Entry 9CI9 (X-ray diffraction, 2.09 A resolution); this record covers chains A and T of the 3 polymer chains in the assembly.

[Chain A]
Name: DNA polymerase eta
Source organism: Homo sapiens
Notes: EC 2.7.7.7
UniProt: Q9Y253 (POLH_HUMAN); numbering as in UniProt (aligned over 1-432)
Sequence (435 residues; each row starts with the number of its first residue; numbers below 1 keep their minus sign (Gly-2 is residue -2)):
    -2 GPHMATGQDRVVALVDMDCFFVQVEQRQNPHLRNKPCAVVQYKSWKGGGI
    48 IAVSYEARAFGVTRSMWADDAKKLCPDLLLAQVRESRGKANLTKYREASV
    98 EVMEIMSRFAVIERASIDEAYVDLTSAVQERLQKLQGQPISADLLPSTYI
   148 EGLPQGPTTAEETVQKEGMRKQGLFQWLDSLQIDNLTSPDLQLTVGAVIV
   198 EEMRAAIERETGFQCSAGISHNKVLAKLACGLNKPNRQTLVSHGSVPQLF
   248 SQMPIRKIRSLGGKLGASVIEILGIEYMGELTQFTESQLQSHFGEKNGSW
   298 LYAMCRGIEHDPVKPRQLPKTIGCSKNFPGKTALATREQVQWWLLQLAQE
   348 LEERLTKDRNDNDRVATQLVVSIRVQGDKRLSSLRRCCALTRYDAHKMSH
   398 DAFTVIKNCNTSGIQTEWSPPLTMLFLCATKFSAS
Unresolved in the structure: -2 to 1, 154-160
Construct notes: expression tag (-2 to 0)
Ion coordination: Mg2+ site 1: Asp13, Asp115, Glu116 (together with 0KX) (shared with 1 residue of chain P); Mg2+ site 2: Asp13, Met14, Asp115 (together with 0KX)
Ligand contacts: 0KX (2'-deoxy-5'-O-[(R)-hydroxy{[(R)-hydroxy(phosphonooxy)phosphoryl]amino}phosphoryl]cytidine): Asp13, Met14, Asp15, Cys16, Phe17, Phe18, Ile48, Ala49, Tyr52, Arg55, Arg61, Ile114, Asp115, Glu116, Lys231
UniProt features mapped onto this chain:
  - binding site (Mg(2+)): Asp13, Met14, Asp115, Glu116
  - binding site (Mn(2+)): Asp13, Met14, Asp115, Glu116
  - binding site (a 2'-deoxyribonucleoside 5'-triphosphate): Arg61
From the paper describing this entry:
  - binding site for the 12-nt DNA strand (chain T): Arg61

[Chain T]
Molecule: 12-nt DNA strand
Sequence (12 nucleotides; each row starts with the number of its first residue):
     1 CATGXTGACGCT
Modified positions: TFT ((L)-alpha-threofuranosyl-thymine-3'-monophosphate) at position 5
Ligand contacts: 0KX (2'-deoxy-5'-O-[(R)-hydroxy{[(R)-hydroxy(phosphonooxy)phosphoryl]amino}phosphoryl]cytidine): DT3, DG4, TFT_5

[How chain A and chain T interact]
Residue-residue contacts (44):
  Gln38(A) with DG4(T), hydrogen bond to the sugar; TFT_5(T), base contact
  Tyr39(A) with DG4(T), phosphate contact; TFT_5(T), hydrogen bond to the phosphate
  Trp42(A) with DA2(T), stacking on the base
  Ile47(A) with DT3(T), base contact
  Ile48(A) with DG4(T), base contact
  Arg61(A) with DT3(T), hydrogen bond to the base
  Ser62(A) with DT3(T), base contact
  Trp64(A) with DA2(T), phosphate contact
  Lys86(A) with TFT_5(T), phosphate contact; DT6(T), salt bridge to the phosphate
  Ala87(A) with TFT_5(T), base contact
  Leu89(A) with TFT_5(T), base contact
  Arg93(A) with DT6(T), salt bridge to the phosphate; DG7(T), salt bridge to the phosphate
  Arg111(A) with DG7(T), phosphate contact
  Lys293(A) with DG10(T), phosphate contact; DC11(T), salt bridge to the phosphate
  Lys311(A) with DC9(T), salt bridge to the phosphate
  Arg313(A) with DA8(T), salt bridge to the phosphate; DC9(T), salt bridge to the phosphate
  Pro316(A) with DA8(T), phosphate contact
  Lys317(A) with DA8(T), hydrogen bond to the phosphate; DC9(T), salt bridge to the phosphate
  Thr318(A) with DG7(T), sugar contact; DA8(T), hydrogen bond to the phosphate
  Ile319(A) with DG7(T), phosphate contact
  Gly320(A) with DT6(T), sugar contact; DG7(T), hydrogen bond to the phosphate
  Cys321(A) with DT6(T), phosphate contact
  Ser322(A) with TFT_5(T), base contact; DT6(T), hydrogen bond to the phosphate
  Lys323(A) with TFT_5(T), phosphate contact
  Asn324(A) with DG4(T), hydrogen bond to the phosphate; TFT_5(T), hydrogen bond to the phosphate
  Pro326(A) with DC1(T), phosphate contact; DA2(T), sugar contact; DG4(T), phosphate contact
  Gly327(A) with DC1(T), hydrogen bond to the phosphate; DA2(T), phosphate contact
  Thr329(A) with DA2(T), base contact
  Glu347(A) with DT6(T), phosphate contact
  Arg351(A) with DG7(T), salt bridge to the phosphate
Also at the interface, not in a pair above, chain A (32 interface residues in all): Leu315, Leu378

[Overview]
32 residues of chain A face 11 of chain T across their interface; the contacts include 10 hydrogen bonds, 9
salt bridges and 1 aromatic stacking contact. Among the polar pairs are Arg61(A)-DT3(T), Gln38(A)-DG4(T) and
Tyr39(A)-TFT_5(T). The paper reports a binding site for the 12-nt DNA strand (chain T) at Arg61(A).
Chain A is DNA polymerase eta (Homo sapiens) and chain T is a 12-nt DNA strand; the structure, Crystal
structure of human polymerase eta with incoming dCMPnPP nucleotide across threofuranosyl thymidine in DNA
template ..., was determined by X-ray diffraction together with 9CHW, 9CIH, 9CIQ and 9CJ9 from the same study.
